Entry 5AEY (electron microscopy, 4.30 A resolution (low resolution: residue-level contacts below are approximate; hydrogen-bond / salt-bridge calls are withheld)); this record covers chains A and C of the 5 polymer chains in the assembly.

# Chain A (and C)
Molecule: Plasmid segregation protein parm
From: Escherichia coli
Notes: chain C of this document is another copy of the same molecule, construct and numbering; everything in this record applies to it too
UniProt: P11904 (PARM_ECOLX); numbering as in UniProt (aligned over 1-318)
Chain sequence (318 residues; row label = number of the first residue in the row):
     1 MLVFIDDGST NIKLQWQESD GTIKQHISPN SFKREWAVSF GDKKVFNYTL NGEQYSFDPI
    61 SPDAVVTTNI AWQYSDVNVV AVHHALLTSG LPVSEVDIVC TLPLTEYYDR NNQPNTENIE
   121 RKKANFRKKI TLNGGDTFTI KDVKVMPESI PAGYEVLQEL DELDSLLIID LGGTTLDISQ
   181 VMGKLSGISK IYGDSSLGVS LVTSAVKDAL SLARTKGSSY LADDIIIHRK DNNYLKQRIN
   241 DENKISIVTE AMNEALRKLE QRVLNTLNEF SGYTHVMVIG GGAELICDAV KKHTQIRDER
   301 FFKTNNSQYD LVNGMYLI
Small-molecule neighbours: AMP-PNP (ANP; phosphoaminophosphonic acid-adenylate ester): G8, S9, T10, N11, K13, E148, D170, L171, G172, G173, T174, T175, V199, D223, I226, I227, G280, G281, G282, E284, Q308
From the paper describing this entry:
  - self-association interface (contacts with another copy of this molecule): K258, R262

# How chain A and chain C interact
Residue-residue contacts (32):
  Y108(A) with V38(C); S39(C)
  N111(A) with W36(C); Q54(C)
  N112(A) with A37(C); V38(C)
  Q113(A) with W36(C); A37(C); S39(C)
  P147(A) with F40(C)
  I150(A) with F40(C)
  L163(A) with D224(C); R238(C)
  D164(A) with Q237(C); R238(C)
  M182(A) with P59(C); I60(C)
  L185(A) with F40(C)
  S186(A) with K44(C)
  G187(A) with K44(C)
  I188(A) with V38(C); K44(C)
  S189(A) with K33(C); D58(C)
  Y273(A) with N240(C)
  T274(A) with N240(C)
  Q295(A) with R214(C); D241(C)
  I296(A) with D241(C)
  R297(A) with N240(C); D241(C)
  R300(A) with K236(C)
Also at the interface, not in a pair above, chain A (26 interface residues in all): M146, S165, Q180, I191, S271, G272
Also at the interface, not in a pair above, chain C (21 interface residues in all): N47, S61, K216

# Summary
26 residues of chain A and 21 residues of chain C are in contact. Ligands of chain A: AMP-PNP. The paper
reports a self-association interface involving K258(A) and R262(A).
Both chains are Plasmid segregation protein parm (Escherichia coli). Entry 5AEY (actin-like ParM protein bound
to AMPPNP) was determined by electron microscopy together with 5AI7 from the same study.
